6YBA - chains N and O of the 26 polymer chains in the assembly; structure by electron microscopy, 4.00 A resolution.

Chain N:
Protein: Pre-hexon-linking protein IIIa
Source organism: Human adenovirus F serotype 41
UniProt: Q67716 (Q67716_ADE41); residue numbers follow UniProt; this construct covers 1-579
Amino-acid sequence (579 residues; each row starts with the number of its first residue):
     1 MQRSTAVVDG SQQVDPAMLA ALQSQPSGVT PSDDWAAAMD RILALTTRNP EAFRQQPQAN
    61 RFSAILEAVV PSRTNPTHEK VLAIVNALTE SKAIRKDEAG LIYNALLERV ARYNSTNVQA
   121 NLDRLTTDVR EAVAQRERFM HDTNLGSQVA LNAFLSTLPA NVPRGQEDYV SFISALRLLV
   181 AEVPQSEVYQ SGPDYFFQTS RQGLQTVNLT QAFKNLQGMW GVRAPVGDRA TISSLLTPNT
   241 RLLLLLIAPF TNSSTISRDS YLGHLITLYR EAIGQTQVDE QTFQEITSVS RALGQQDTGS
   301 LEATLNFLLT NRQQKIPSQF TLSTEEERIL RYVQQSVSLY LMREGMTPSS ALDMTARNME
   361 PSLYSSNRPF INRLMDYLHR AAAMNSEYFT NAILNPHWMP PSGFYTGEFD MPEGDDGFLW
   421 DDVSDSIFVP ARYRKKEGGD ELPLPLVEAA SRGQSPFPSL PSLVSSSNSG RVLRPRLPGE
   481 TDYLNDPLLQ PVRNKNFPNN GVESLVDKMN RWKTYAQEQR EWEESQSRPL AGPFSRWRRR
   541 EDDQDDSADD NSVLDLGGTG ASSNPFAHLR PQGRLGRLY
Disordered / not traced: 1-11, 310-579

Chain O:
Protein: Pre-hexon-linking protein VIII
Source organism: Human adenovirus F serotype 41
UniProt: B5SNS9 (B5SNS9_ADE41); residues 1-233 here = UniProt positions 1-233
Amino-acid sequence (233 residues; numbered 1 to 233; the number before each row is that of its first residue):
     1 MSKEIPTPYM WSYQPQMGLA AGASQDYSSR MNWLSAGPHM IGRVNGIRAT RNQILLEQAA
    61 LTSTPRSQLN PPNWPAVQVY QENPAPTTVL LPRDAEAEVQ MTNSGAQLAG GSRHVRFRGR
   121 SSPYSPGPIK RLIIRGRGIQ LNDEVVSSLT GLRPDGVFQL GGAGRSSFTP RQAYLTLQSS
   181 SSQPRSGGIG TLQFVEEFVP SVYFNPFSGA PGLYPDDFIP NYDAVSESVD GYD
Disordered / not traced: 1, 112-163

Chain N / chain O interface:
Contacting residue pairs (43; chain N residue first):
  E187(N) with L213(O)
  Y189(N) with S208(O), hydrogen bond (side chain-backbone); G209(O); L213(O), hydrophobic
  F196(N) with N205(O); S208(O)
  Q198(N) with S208(O); L213(O)
  R201(N) with L213(O)
  Q202(N) with Q68(O); L69(O); L213(O); D217(O)
  G203(N) with Y203(O)
  L204(N) with L69(O), hydrophobic; S201(O); V202(O); Y203(O), hydrophobic
  T206(N) with F204(O); N205(O)
  V207(N) with N205(O)
  N208(N) with N205(O)
  T237(N) with E4(O)
  P238(N) with E4(O); I5(O), hydrophobic
  N239(N) with E4(O), hydrogen bond (backbone-side chain)
  R241(N) with Q53(O)
  L242(N) with F204(O), hydrophobic
  T276(N) with L61(O)
  D279(N) with L61(O)
  E280(N) with A60(O); L61(O)
  F283(N) with L61(O); T62(O); E196(O)
  T287(N) with Y80(O)
  R291(N) with Y80(O)
  D297(N) with L192(O)
  L301(N) with V195(O), hydrophobic
  L305(N) with Q58(O); T62(O)
  L309(N) with I54(O), hydrophobic; E57(O)
Other interface residues (no listed pair), chain N (31 interface residues in all): R95, S191, S200, Q205, L308
Other interface residues (no listed pair), chain O (32 interface residues in all): L56, S63, P65, S67, G212, Y214, P215, E227

Overview:
31 residues of chain N and 32 residues of chain O are in contact; the contacts include 2 hydrogen bonds. Polar
contacts include Y189(N)-S208(O) and N239(N)-E4(O).
Here chain N is Pre-hexon-linking protein IIIa and chain O is Pre-hexon-linking protein VIII, both from Human
adenovirus F serotype 41. Entry 6YBA (HAdV-F41 Capsid) was determined by electron microscopy.
